3KIG - chain A; structure by X-ray diffraction, 1.39 A resolution.

== Chain A ==
Molecule: Carbonic anhydrase 2
Organism: Homo sapiens
Notes: EC 4.2.1.1; fragment: carbonic anhydrase ii
Reference sequence: P00918 (CAH2_HUMAN); residues 1-260 here = UniProt positions 1-260
Chain sequence (265 residues; each row starts with the number of its first residue; numbers below 1 keep their minus sign (Gly-4 is residue -4)):
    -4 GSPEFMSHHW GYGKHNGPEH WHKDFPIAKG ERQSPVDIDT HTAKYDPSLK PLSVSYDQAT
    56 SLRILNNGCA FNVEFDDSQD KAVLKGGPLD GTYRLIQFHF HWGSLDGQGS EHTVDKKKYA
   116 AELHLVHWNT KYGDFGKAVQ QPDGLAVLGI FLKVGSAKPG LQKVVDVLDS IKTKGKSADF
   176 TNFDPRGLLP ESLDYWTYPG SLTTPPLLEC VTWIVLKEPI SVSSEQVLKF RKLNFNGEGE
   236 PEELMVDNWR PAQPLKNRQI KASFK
Not modelled in the structure: -4 to 2, 260
Differences from the reference sequence: expression tag (-4 to 0); engineered mutation Cys64 (His in P00918)
Ion coordination: Zn2+: His94, His96, His119 (together with 3-ethynylbenzenesulfonamide)
Ligand contacts:
  - 3-ethynylbenzenesulfonamide: Gln92, His94, His96, Glu106, His119, Val121, Phe130, Val142, Ser196, Leu197, Thr198, Thr199, Trp208
  - 2-azido-N-(2-sulfanylethyl)ethanamide (DA9), molecule 1: His3, Trp5, Gly6, Tyr7, Asn11, Gly63, Cys64, Lys169, Phe230, Asn231, Glu235, Glu238
  - 2-azido-N-(2-sulfanylethyl)ethanamide (DA9), molecule 2: His3, Leu60, Asn61, Asn62, Lys169, Gly170

== Summary ==
Chain A binds 3-ethynylbenzenesulfonamide and 2-azido-N-(2-sulfanylethyl)ethanamide. His94, His96 and His119
form the Zn2+ site.
Chain A is Carbonic anhydrase 2 (Homo sapiens); the structure, Mutant carbonic anhydrase II in complex with an
azide and an alkyne, was determined by X-ray diffraction (same publication as 3KNE).
